PDB entry 6PXI | X-ray diffraction, 3.45 A resolution | chains E and F of the 6 polymer chains in the assembly

Chain E (and F):
Name: ATP-dependent protease ATPase subunit HslU
Organism: Escherichia coli
Notes: chain F of this document is another copy of the same molecule, construct and numbering; everything in this record applies to it too
UniProt: P0A6H5 (HSLU_ECOLI); residues 2-443 here = UniProt positions 2-443
Chain sequence (448 residues; row label = number of the first residue in the row; numbers below 1 keep their minus sign (His-4 is residue -4)):
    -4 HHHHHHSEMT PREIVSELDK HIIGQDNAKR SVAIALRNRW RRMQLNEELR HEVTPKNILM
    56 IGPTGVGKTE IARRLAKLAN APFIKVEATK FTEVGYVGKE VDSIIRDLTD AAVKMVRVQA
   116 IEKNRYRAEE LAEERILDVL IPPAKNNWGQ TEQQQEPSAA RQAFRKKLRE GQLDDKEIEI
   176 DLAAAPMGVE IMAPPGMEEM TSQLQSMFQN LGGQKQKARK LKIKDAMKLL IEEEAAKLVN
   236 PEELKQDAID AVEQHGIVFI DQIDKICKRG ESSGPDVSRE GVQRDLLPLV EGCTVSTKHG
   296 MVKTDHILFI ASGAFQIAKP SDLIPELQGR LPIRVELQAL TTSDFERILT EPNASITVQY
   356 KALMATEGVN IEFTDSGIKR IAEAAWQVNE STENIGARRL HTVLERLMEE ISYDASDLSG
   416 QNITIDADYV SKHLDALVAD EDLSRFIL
Unresolved in the structure: -4 to 1, 89-92, 140-150, 168-216, 264-267 (chain F: -4 to 1, 89-93, 124-151, 165-184, 207-224, 266-269)
Sequence notes: expression tag (-4 to 1); engineered mutation Gln257 (Glu in P0A6H5)
Ligand contacts: ADP (adenosine-5'-diphosphate): His16, Ile17, Ile18, Gln20, Pro58, Thr59, Gly60, Val61, Gly62, Lys63, Thr64, Glu65, Lys80, Phe254, Leu335, Ile343, Ala392, Arg393, His396
Curated features (UniProtKB/Swiss-Prot):
  - binding site (ATP): Ile18, Gly60 to Glu65, Asp256, Glu321, Arg393
  - mutagenesis: Lys63 (K63T: Can neither bind nor hydrolyze ATP. Do not form multimers, but stays as monomer), Lys80 (K80T: Some effect on protease activity), Glu88 (E88Q: Severely reduced protease activity), Tyr91 (Y91G: Partial loss of protease activity), Val92 (V92G: Partial loss of protease activity), Gly93 (G93A: Almost no protease or ATP hydrolysis activity), Glu95 (E95W: Partial loss of protease activity), Cys262 (C262V: No effect on ATP hydrolysis. Can support HslV-mediated proteolysis at wild-type levels), Glu266 (E266Q: No effect), Glu286 (E286Q: Reduced protease activity), Cys288 (C288V: No ATP hydrolysis activity. Binds ATP with lower affinity than wild-type. Can support HslV-mediated proteolysis to some extent), Ile312 (I312W: No effect), 6 further mutagenesis entries in UniProt
Reported in the primary citation:
  - conformationally variable residues (order/disorder transition): Gly183 to Leu206
  - mutagenesis - L199Q: increased catalytic activity
  - mutagenesis - R101A, I186N: increased catalytic activity on Arc-st11-ssrA

Chain E / chain F interface:
Pairs across the interface (76; chain E residue first):
  His16(E) with Glu47(F), salt bridge
  Thr59(E) with Pro320(F); Glu321(F), hydrogen bond
  Arg68(E) with Glu286(F), hydrogen bond (side chain-backbone); Gly287(F)
  Arg69(E) with Glu47(F), salt bridge
  Lys80(E) with Glu286(F), salt bridge
  Glu82(E) with Arg279(F), salt bridge; Leu282(F)
  Thr84(E) with Arg279(F)
  Lys85(E) with Asp280(F)
  Glu88(E) with Ser273(F)
  Asp105(E) with Met296(F)
  Val108(E) with Met296(F), hydrophobic
  Lys109(E) with Glu248(F), salt bridge; Thr289(F); Met296(F), hydrogen bond (side chain-backbone); Lys298(F)
  Leu224(E) with Asn235(F)
  Glu227(E) with Glu237(F)
  Asp256(E) with Arg279(F), salt bridge; Glu321(F)
  Gln257(E) with Arg279(F); Glu321(F), hydrogen bond
  Lys260(E) with Arg279(F)
  Lys293(E) with Ser291(F)
  Ala349(E) with Leu44(F), hydrophobic; Glu47(F)
  Gln354(E) with Glu47(F); Val48(F)
  Tyr355(E) with Lys51(F)
  Ala357(E) with Leu40(F); Leu44(F), hydrophobic
  Leu358(E) with Asn33(F); Arg36(F); Leu40(F), hydrophobic
  Met359(E) with Arg36(F)
  Thr361(E) with Trp35(F); Arg36(F), hydrogen bond (side chain-backbone); Gln39(F); Leu40(F)
  Glu362(E) with Arg32(F), salt bridge; Trp35(F); Arg36(F), salt bridge
  Glu388(E) with Ser316(F)
  Ile390(E) with Pro320(F), hydrophobic
  Arg393(E) with Pro320(F); Glu321(F); Gly324(F)
  Thr397(E) with Gln323(F); Pro327(F)
  Glu400(E) with Ile29(F); Ile328(F)
  Arg401(E) with Arg329(F), hydrogen bond (side chain-backbone)
  Glu404(E) with Ile29(F)
  Ser407(E) with Ile29(F); Arg36(F), hydrogen bond (backbone-side chain)
  Tyr408(E) with Pro6(F), hydrophobic; Arg7(F); Val10(F); Arg25(F)
  Asp409(E) with Arg7(F), salt bridge
  Ala410(E) with Arg36(F)
  Ser411(E) with Thr5(F); Pro6(F)
  Asp412(E) with Arg7(F), salt bridge
  Arg440(E) with Pro315(F); Ser316(F)
  Phe441(E) with Ile56(F); Phe310(F); Lys314(F); Pro315(F); Arg329(F), hydrogen bond (backbone-side chain); Glu331(F)
  Ile442(E) with Arg329(F)
  Leu443(E) with Arg329(F)
Also at the interface, not in a pair above, chain E (50 interface residues in all): Thr87, Lys94, Ala106, Asn348, Arg394, His396, Leu438
Also at the interface, not in a pair above, chain F (48 interface residues in all): Ala28, Arg37, Glu43, Val272, Val297, Leu326

Overview:
50 residues of chain E face 48 of chain F across their interface, with 8 hydrogen bonds and 10 salt bridges.
Among the polar pairs are His16(E)-Glu47(F), Arg69(E)-Glu47(F) and Lys80(E)-Glu286(F). Ligands of chain E:
ADP. The paper reports that R101A and I186N of chain E increase catalytic activity on Arc-st11-ssrA;
conformational variability at Gly183(E).
Chain E and chain F are both ATP-dependent protease ATPase subunit HslU (Escherichia coli); the structure, The
crystal structure of a singly capped HslUV complex with an axial pore plug and a ..., was determined by X-ray
diffraction together with 6PXK and 6PXL from the same study.
